PDB entry 3BX7 | X-ray diffraction, 2.10 A resolution | chains C and A

[Chain C]
Protein: Cytotoxic T-lymphocyte-associated antigen 4
Organism: Homo sapiens
Reference sequence: P16410 (CTLA4_HUMAN); residues 3-126 here correspond to UniProt positions 38-161 (UniProt number = residue number + 35)
Amino-acid sequence (124 residues; each row starts with the number of its first residue):
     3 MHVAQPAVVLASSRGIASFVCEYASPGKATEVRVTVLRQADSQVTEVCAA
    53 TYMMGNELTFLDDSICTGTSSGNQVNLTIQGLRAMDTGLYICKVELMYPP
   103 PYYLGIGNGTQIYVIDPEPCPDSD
Not modelled in the structure: 123-126
Disulfide bonds: Cys23-Cys94, Cys50-Cys68
UniProt features mapped onto this chain:
  - region: Val11 to Ser15 (Homodimerization), Met99 to Tyr104 (Important for interaction with CD80 and CD86), Tyr115 to Glu120 (Homodimerization)
  - glycosylation (N-linked (GlcNAc...) asparagine): Asn78, Asn110

[Chain A]
Protein: Engineered human lipocalin 2
Organism: Homo sapiens
Amino-acid sequence (178 residues; numbered 1 to 178; the number before each row is that of its first residue):
     1 QDSTSDLIPAPPLSKVPLQQNFQDNQFHGKWYVVGLAGNRILRDDQHPMN
    51 MYATIYELKEDKSYNVTSVISSHKKCEYTIATFVPGSQPGEFTLGNIKSY
   101 GDKTSYLVRVVSTDYNQYAVVFFKLAEDNAEFFAITIYGRTKELASELKE
   151 NFIRFSKSLGLPENHIVFPVPIDQCIDG
Not modelled in the structure: 1-5
Disulfide bonds: Cys76-Cys175

[How chain C and chain A interact]
Residue-residue contacts (45):
  Met3(C) with Leu42(A)
  Ser27(C) with Leu7(A); Arg40(A), hydrogen bond (backbone-side chain); Phe132(A)
  Pro28(C) with Arg40(A), hydrogen bond (backbone-side chain)
  Gly29(C) with Glu127(A); Phe132(A)
  Lys30(C) with Glu127(A), hydrogen bond (backbone-side chain)
  Ala31(C) with Tyr100(A), hydrophobic; Glu127(A), hydrogen bond (backbone-side chain)
  Thr32(C) with Arg40(A); Leu125(A)
  Arg35(C) with Glu77(A), salt bridge
  Val46(C) with His73(A), hydrogen bond (backbone-side chain); Lys74(A)
  Thr47(C) with His73(A)
  Glu48(C) with His73(A); Lys75(A), salt bridge
  Leu98(C) with Arg40(A)
  Met99(C) with Thr79(A)
  Tyr100(C) with Ile80(A); Ala81(A), hydrophobic; Leu94(A); Asn96(A), hydrogen bond; Tyr100(A)
  Pro101(C) with Leu94(A), hydrophobic; Tyr106(A), hydrophobic
  Pro102(C) with Ala81(A); Phe83(A), hydrophobic; Tyr106(A), hydrogen bond (backbone-side chain)
  Pro103(C) with Tyr52(A); Phe123(A); Ala134(A), hydrophobic
  Tyr104(C) with Leu36(A); Tyr52(A), hydrogen bond (backbone-side chain); Ile70(A), hydrophobic
  Tyr105(C) with Leu36(A), hydrophobic; Arg40(A); Ile41(A), hydrophobic; Leu42(A), hydrogen bond (side chain-backbone); Met49(A), hydrophobic
  Leu106(C) with Met49(A), hydrophobic
  Ile108(C) with His47(A), hydrogen bond (backbone-side chain)
  Gly109(C) with His47(A)
  Asn110(C) with His47(A), hydrogen bond
Interface residues without a listed pair, chain C (27 interface residues in all): His4, Ala26, Leu39, Lys95
Interface residues without a listed pair, chain A (28 interface residues in all): Ser72, Thr104

[Summary]
Chain C and chain A form an interface of 27 and 28 residues respectively; the contacts include 11 hydrogen
bonds and 2 salt bridges. Polar contacts include Arg35(C)-Glu77(A), Glu48(C)-Lys75(A) and Ser27(C)-Arg40(A).
Chain C is Cytotoxic T-lymphocyte-associated antigen 4 and chain A is Engineered human lipocalin 2, both from
Homo sapiens; the structure, Engineered Human Lipocalin 2 (LCN2) in Complex with the Extracellular Domain of
Human CTLA-4, was determined by X-ray diffraction.
